7XG0 - chains C and I of the 11 polymer chains in the assembly; structure by electron microscopy, 2.60 A resolution.

Chain C:
Protein: Csf2
Organism: Pseudomonas aeruginosa
Amino-acid sequence (348 residues; row label = number of the first residue in the row):
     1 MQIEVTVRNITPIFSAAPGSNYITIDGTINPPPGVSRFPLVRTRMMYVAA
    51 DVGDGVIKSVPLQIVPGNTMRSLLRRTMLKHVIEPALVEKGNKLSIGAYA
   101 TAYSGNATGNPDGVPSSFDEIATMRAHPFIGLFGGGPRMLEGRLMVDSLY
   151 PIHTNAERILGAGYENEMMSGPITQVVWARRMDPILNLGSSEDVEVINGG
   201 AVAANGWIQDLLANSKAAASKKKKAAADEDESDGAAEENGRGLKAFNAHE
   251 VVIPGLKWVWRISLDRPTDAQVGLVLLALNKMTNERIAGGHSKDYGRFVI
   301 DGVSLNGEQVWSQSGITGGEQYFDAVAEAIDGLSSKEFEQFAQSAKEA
Unresolved in the structure: 224-238, 345-348

Chain I:
Molecule: crRNA
Organism: Pseudomonas aeruginosa
Sequence (61 nucleotides; row label = number of the first residue in the row):
     1 GUGAACGGUGGAGCAACACCUGAAGGAAGGCUUGAUGAGCGUGUUCCCCG
    51 CAUACGCGGGX
Modified / non-standard residues: 23G (guanosine-5'-phosphate-2',3'-cyclic phosphate) at position 61

How chain C and chain I interact:
Pairs across the interface (50):
  Ser15(C) - G10(I)  phosphate contact
  Ala16(C) - U9(I)  sugar contact
  Ile25(C) - A15(I)  base contact
  Arg44(C) - U9(I)  sugar contact
  Pro66(C) - U9(I)  phosphate contact
  Asn68(C) - G7(I)  hydrogen bond to the sugar
  Asn68(C) - G8(I)  sugar contact
  Asn68(C) - U9(I)  hydrogen bond to the phosphate
  Thr69(C) - G8(I)  hydrogen bond to the phosphate
  Thr69(C) - U9(I)  hydrogen bond to the phosphate
  Thr69(C) - G10(I)  phosphate contact
  Arg71(C) - C6(I)  salt bridge to the phosphate
  Arg71(C) - G7(I)  salt bridge to the phosphate
  Ser72(C) - G8(I)  hydrogen bond to the phosphate
  Arg75(C) - C6(I)  phosphate contact
  Arg75(C) - G7(I)  salt bridge to the phosphate
  Arg76(C) - G8(I)  hydrogen bond to the base
  Ser104(C) - G7(I)  sugar contact
  Ser104(C) - G8(I)  phosphate contact
  Gly105(C) - C6(I)  hydrogen bond to the sugar
  Phe133(C) - C6(I)  sugar contact
  Gly135(C) - C6(I)  sugar contact
  Met139(C) - A5(I)  hydrogen bond to the sugar
  Met139(C) - C6(I)  base contact
  Leu140(C) - A5(I)  hydrogen bond to the sugar
  Leu140(C) - C6(I)  sugar contact
  Glu141(C) - A5(I)  hydrogen bond to the sugar
  Gly142(C) - C6(I)  phosphate contact
  Trp178(C) - A15(I)  phosphate contact
  Ala179(C) - A15(I)  phosphate contact
  Arg180(C) - G13(I)  hydrogen bond to the sugar
  Arg180(C) - C14(I)  hydrogen bond to the sugar
  Arg180(C) - A15(I)  hydrogen bond to the phosphate
  Arg180(C) - A16(I)  hydrogen bond to the sugar
  Arg181(C) - G13(I)  hydrogen bond to the sugar
  Arg181(C) - C14(I)  phosphate contact
  Met182(C) - C14(I)  hydrogen bond to the phosphate
  Asn187(C) - C14(I)  hydrogen bond to the base
  Ala245(C) - G13(I)  base contact
  Phe246(C) - A15(I)  stacking on the base
  Asn247(C) - G13(I)  base contact
  Ala288(C) - G10(I)  phosphate contact
  Gly289(C) - G10(I)  hydrogen bond to the phosphate
  Gly289(C) - G11(I)  phosphate contact
  Gly290(C) - G11(I)  phosphate contact
  His291(C) - G11(I)  phosphate contact
  His291(C) - A12(I)  phosphate contact
  Ser292(C) - A12(I)  hydrogen bond to the phosphate
  Ser292(C) - G13(I)  hydrogen bond to the phosphate
  Lys293(C) - G13(I)  base contact
Other interface residues (no listed pair), chain C (39 interface residues in all): Phe14, Ala17, Pro18, Gly134, Arg241

Summary:
39 residues of chain C and 12 residues of chain I are in contact, with 20 hydrogen bonds, 3 salt bridges and 1
aromatic stacking contact. Polar contacts include Arg76(C)-G8(I), Asn187(C)-C14(I) and Asn68(C)-G7(I).
Chain C is Csf2 and chain I is crRNA, both from Pseudomonas aeruginosa; the structure, CryoEM structure of
type IV-A Csf-crRNA-dsDNA ternary complex, was determined by electron microscopy, deposited together with
7XF1, 7XFZ, 7XG1, 7XG2, 7XG3 and 7XG4.
